Entry 8V50 (X-ray diffraction, 2.65 A resolution); this record covers chains A and C of the 5 polymer chains in the assembly.

Chain A:
Protein: HLA-B35
Organism: Homo sapiens
UniProtKB: O19626 (O19626_HUMAN); residues 2-275 here correspond to UniProt positions 26-299 (UniProt number = residue number + 24)
Amino-acid sequence (274 residues; row label = number of the first residue in the row):
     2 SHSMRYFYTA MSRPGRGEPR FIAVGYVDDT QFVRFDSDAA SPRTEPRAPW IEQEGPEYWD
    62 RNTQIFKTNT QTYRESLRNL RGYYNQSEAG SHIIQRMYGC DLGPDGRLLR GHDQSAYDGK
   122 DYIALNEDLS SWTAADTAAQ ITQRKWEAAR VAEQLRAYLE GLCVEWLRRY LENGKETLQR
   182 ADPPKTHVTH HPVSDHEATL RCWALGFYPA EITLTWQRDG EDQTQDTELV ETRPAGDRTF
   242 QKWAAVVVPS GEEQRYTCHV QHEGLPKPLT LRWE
Not modelled in the structure: 275
Disulfide bonds: Cys101-Cys164, Cys203-Cys259

Chain C:
Protein: NP6 epitope H1N1
Amino-acid sequence (9 residues; each row starts with the number of its first residue):
     1 LPFDKSTVM

Interface between chain A and chain C:
Residue-residue contacts (45):
  Met5(A) - Leu1(C)
  Tyr7(A) - Leu1(C)  hydrogen bond (side chain-backbone)
  Tyr7(A) - Pro2(C)
  Tyr9(A) - Pro2(C)
  Tyr59(A) - Leu1(C)  hydrophobic
  Arg62(A) - Asp4(C)  salt bridge
  Asn63(A) - Leu1(C)
  Asn63(A) - Pro2(C)
  Ile66(A) - Pro2(C)  hydrophobic
  Ile66(A) - Phe3(C)
  Ile66(A) - Asp4(C)
  Phe67(A) - Pro2(C)  hydrophobic
  Thr69(A) - Ser6(C)
  Asn70(A) - Ser6(C)  hydrogen bond
  Thr73(A) - Ser6(C)  hydrogen bond
  Thr73(A) - Thr7(C)
  Thr73(A) - Val8(C)
  Glu76(A) - Val8(C)
  Ser77(A) - Val8(C)
  Ser77(A) - Met9(C)  hydrogen bond (side chain-backbone)
  Asn80(A) - Val8(C)
  Asn80(A) - Met9(C)  hydrogen bond (side chain-backbone)
  Leu81(A) - Met9(C)  hydrophobic
  Tyr84(A) - Met9(C)  hydrogen bond (side chain-backbone)
  Ile95(A) - Met9(C)  hydrophobic
  Tyr99(A) - Pro2(C)
  Tyr99(A) - Phe3(C)  hydrogen bond (side chain-backbone)
  Tyr123(A) - Met9(C)  hydrophobic
  Thr143(A) - Met9(C)  hydrogen bond (side chain-backbone)
  Lys146(A) - Met9(C)
  Trp147(A) - Thr7(C)
  Trp147(A) - Val8(C)  hydrogen bond (side chain-backbone)
  Trp147(A) - Met9(C)  hydrophobic
  Ala150(A) - Lys5(C)  hydrogen bond (backbone-side chain)
  Ala150(A) - Thr7(C)
  Val152(A) - Lys5(C)
  Val152(A) - Thr7(C)
  Gln155(A) - Phe3(C)
  Gln155(A) - Lys5(C)  hydrogen bond
  Leu156(A) - Phe3(C)  hydrophobic
  Tyr159(A) - Leu1(C)  hydrogen bond (side chain-backbone)
  Tyr159(A) - Pro2(C)
  Tyr159(A) - Phe3(C)
  Trp167(A) - Leu1(C)
  Tyr171(A) - Leu1(C)  hydrogen bond (side chain-backbone)
Other interface residues (no listed pair), chain A (33 interface residues in all): Tyr74, Ser116, Ile124, Arg151
The authors on this interface:
  - residue pairs: Ala150(A)-Lys5(C), Gln155(A)-Lys5(C)

Overview:
Chain A and chain C form an interface of 33 and 9 residues respectively; the contacts include 13 hydrogen
bonds and 1 salt bridge. Among the polar pairs are Arg62(A)-Asp4(C), Tyr7(A)-Leu1(C) and Asn70(A)-Ser6(C). The
authors report contacts between Ala150(A) and Lys5(C) and Gln155(A) and Lys5(C).
Chain A is HLA-B35 (Homo sapiens) and chain C is NP6 epitope H1N1; the structure, Crystal structure of a
HLA-B*35:01-NP6 with D1 TCR, was determined by X-ray diffraction (same publication as 8V4Z, 8V51 and 8EMF).
